6MU6 - chains B and G of the 6 polymer chains in the assembly; structure by X-ray diffraction, 2.55 A resolution.

[Chain B]
Protein: Envelope glycoprotein gp160
Source organism: Human immunodeficiency virus 1
Notes: fragment: gp41
UniProtKB: Q2N0S6 (Q2N0S6_9HIV1); residues 512-664 here correspond to UniProt positions 509-661 (UniProt number = residue number - 3)
Chain sequence (153 residues; numbered 512 to 664; the number before each row is that of its first residue):
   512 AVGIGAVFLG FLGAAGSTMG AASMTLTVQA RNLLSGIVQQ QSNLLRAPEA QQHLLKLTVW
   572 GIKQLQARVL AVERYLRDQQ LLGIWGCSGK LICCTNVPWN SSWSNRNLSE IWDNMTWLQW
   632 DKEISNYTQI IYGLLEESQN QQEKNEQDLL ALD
Disordered / not traced: 512-516, 547-565, 664
Differences from the reference sequence: engineered mutation Pro-559 (Ile556 in Q2N0S6), Cys-605 (Thr602 in Q2N0S6)
Disulfide bonds: Cys-598/Cys-604
Covalent attachments: N-acetylglucosamine (NAG) linked to Asn-611, Asn-637

[Chain G]
Protein: Envelope glycoprotein gp160
Source organism: Human immunodeficiency virus 1
Notes: fragment: gp120
UniProtKB: Q2N0S6 (Q2N0S6_9HIV1); the construct lacks a stretch of the UniProt sequence and is renumbered around it, so the offset changes along the chain: 31-141 = UniProt 30-140; 150-185 = UniProt 141-176; 188-309 = UniProt 187-308; 312-321 = UniProt 309-318; 2 more segments
Chain sequence (481 residues; row label = number of the first residue in the row; note: 13 numbers in that range are skipped by the numbering (no residue carries them; nothing is unmodelled there); a row labelled like 185A-185J holds insertion residues (185A, then the next letters in order)):
    31 AENLWVTVYY GVPVWKDAET TLFCASDAKA YETEKHNVWA THACVPTDPN PQEIHLENVT
    91 EEFNMWKNNM VEQMHTDIIS LWDQSLKPCV KLTPLCVTLQ CTNVTNAITD D
   150 MRGELKNCSF NMTTELRDKK QKVYSLFYRL DVVQIN
185A-185J ENQGNRSNNS
   188 NKEYRLINCN TSAITQACPK VSFEPIPIHY CAPAGFAILK CKDKKFNGTG PCPSVSTVQC
   248 THGIKPVVST QLLLNGSLAE EEVMIRSENI TNNAKNILVQ FNTPVQINCT RPNNNTRKSI
   308 RI
   312 GPGQAFYATG
  321A D
   322 IIGDIRQAHC NVSKATWNET LGKVVKQLRK HFGNNTIIRF ANSSGGDLEV TTHSFNCGGE
   382 FFYCNTSGLF NSTWISN
   400 TSVQGSNSTG SNDSITLPCR IKQIINMWQR IGQAMYAPPI QGVIRCVSNI TGLILTRDGG
   460 STNSTTETFR PGGGDMRDNW RSELYKYKVV KIEPLGVAPT RCKRRVVGRR RRRR
Disordered / not traced: 31, 61-64, 185A-185J, 400-408, 459-464, 505-513
Differences from the reference sequence: engineered mutation Ala-137 (Asn136 in Q2N0S6); conflict Asn-332 (Thr330 in Q2N0S6), Cys-501 (Ala498 in Q2N0S6); expression tag (509-513)
Disulfide bonds: Cys-54/Cys-74, Cys-119/Cys-205, Cys-126/Cys-196, Cys-131/Cys-157, Cys-218/Cys-247, Cys-228/Cys-239, Cys-296/Cys-331, Cys-378/Cys-445, Cys-385/Cys-418
Covalent attachments: glycan linked to Asn-88, Asn-332; N-acetylglucosamine (NAG) linked to Asn-133, Asn-156, Asn-160, Asn-197, Asn-234, Asn-262, Asn-276, Asn-295, Asn-301, Asn-355, Asn-363, Asn-386, Asn-448
Residues lining bound ligands: JYV ((2R)-{1-[{7-[2-({[3-(dimethylamino)propyl](methyl)amino}methyl)-1,3-thiazol-4-yl]-4-methoxy-1H-pyrrolo[2,3-c]pyridin-3-yl}(oxo)acetyl]piperidin-4-yl}(phenyl)acetonitrile): Ile-108, Ile-109, Trp-112, Asp-113, Leu-116, Thr-202, Val-255, Glu-370, Ser-375, Phe-376, Asn-377, Phe-382, Tyr-384, Ile-424, Asn-425, Met-426, Trp-427, Gln-432, Ala-433, Met-434, Met-475

[Chain B / chain G interface]
Contacting residue pairs (118; chain B residue first):
  Leu-520(B) / Ile-84(G)
  Gly-521(B) / Ile-84(G)
  Phe-522(B) / Ile-84(G)
  Phe-522(B) / Thr-244(G)
  Leu-523(B) / Pro-43(G)  hydrophobic
  Leu-523(B) / Trp-45(G)  hydrophobic
  Leu-523(B) / Leu-86(G)
  Leu-523(B) / Ile-491(G)  hydrophobic
  Ala-525(B) / Pro-43(G)
  Ala-526(B) / Pro-43(G)  hydrophobic
  Ala-526(B) / Trp-45(G)  hydrophobic
  Ala-526(B) / Val-89(G)  hydrophobic
  Gly-527(B) / Glu-87(G)
  Gly-527(B) / Asn-88(G)
  Gly-527(B) / Val-89(G)
  Met-530(B) / Ala-497(G)  hydrophobic
  Ala-533(B) / Pro-43(G)  hydrophobic
  Ser-534(B) / Tyr-39(G)
  Leu-537(B) / Tyr-40(G)
  Leu-537(B) / Gly-41(G)
  Gln-540(B) / Gly-41(G)  hydrogen bond (side chain-backbone)
  Asn-543(B) / Gly-222(G)
  Leu-544(B) / Tyr-40(G)
  Leu-544(B) / Ala-221(G)
  Leu-544(B) / Gly-222(G)
  Leu-544(B) / Pro-493(G)  hydrophobic
  Leu-545(B) / Ala-221(G)
  Ser-546(B) / Ala-221(G)
  Thr-569(B) / Gln-114(G)
  Val-570(B) / Ser-110(G)
  Val-570(B) / Leu-111(G)  hydrophobic
  Val-570(B) / Gln-114(G)  hydrogen bond (backbone-side chain)
  Trp-571(B) / Cys-54(G)  hydrophobic
  Trp-571(B) / Trp-69(G)  hydrogen bond (side chain-backbone)
  Trp-571(B) / Ala-70(G)
  Trp-571(B) / Ala-73(G)
  Trp-571(B) / Cys-74(G)
  Trp-571(B) / Asp-107(G)
  Trp-571(B) / Leu-111(G)
  Trp-571(B) / Ile-215(G)  hydrophobic
  Trp-571(B) / Tyr-217(G)  hydrophobic
  Lys-574(B) / Leu-52(G)  hydrogen bond (side chain-backbone)
  Lys-574(B) / Gln-103(G)  hydrogen bond
  Lys-574(B) / Asp-107(G)  salt bridge
  Gln-577(B) / Thr-51(G)
  Ala-578(B) / Thr-51(G)
  Ala-578(B) / Phe-53(G)  hydrophobic
  Ala-578(B) / Pro-220(G)
  Leu-581(B) / Thr-50(G)
  Leu-581(B) / Phe-223(G)  hydrophobic
  Ala-582(B) / Ala-221(G)
  Arg-585(B) / Gly-222(G)  hydrogen bond (side chain-backbone)
  Arg-585(B) / Phe-223(G)
  Arg-585(B) / Lys-490(G)
  Arg-585(B) / Ile-491(G)  hydrogen bond (side chain-backbone)
  Tyr-586(B) / Tyr-40(G)
  Asp-589(B) / Tyr-40(G)
  Asp-589(B) / Pro-493(G)
  Asp-589(B) / Leu-494(G)
  Gln-590(B) / Tyr-40(G)  hydrogen bond
  Leu-592(B) / Leu-494(G)  hydrophobic
  Leu-593(B) / Val-38(G)  hydrophobic
  Leu-593(B) / Tyr-40(G)  hydrophobic
  Leu-593(B) / Leu-494(G)  hydrophobic
  Trp-596(B) / Val-38(G)  hydrophobic
  Trp-596(B) / Arg-503(G)  hydrogen bond (backbone-side chain)
  Gly-597(B) / Arg-503(G)
  Lys-601(B) / Tyr-40(G)
  Leu-602(B) / Val-38(G)
  Leu-602(B) / Tyr-39(G)
  Leu-602(B) / Tyr-40(G)  hydrogen bond (backbone-backbone)
  Ile-603(B) / Val-38(G)
  Ile-603(B) / Tyr-39(G)  hydrophobic
  Cys-604(B) / Thr-37(G)
  Cys-604(B) / Val-38(G)  hydrogen bond (backbone-backbone)
  Cys-605(B) / Cys-501(G)  disulfide
  Cys-605(B) / Lys-502(G)
  Cys-605(B) / Arg-503(G)  hydrogen bond (backbone-side chain)
  Thr-606(B) / Val-36(G)  hydrogen bond (side chain-backbone)
  Thr-606(B) / Cys-501(G)
  Thr-606(B) / Lys-502(G)
  Thr-606(B) / Arg-503(G)  hydrogen bond (backbone-backbone)
  Asn-607(B) / Trp-35(G)
  Asn-607(B) / Lys-502(G)
  Asn-607(B) / Arg-503(G)  hydrogen bond (side chain-backbone)
  Val-608(B) / Trp-35(G)
  Val-608(B) / Val-36(G)  hydrogen bond (backbone-backbone)
  Pro-609(B) / Leu-34(G)
  Pro-609(B) / Trp-35(G)
  Trp-610(B) / Leu-34(G)  hydrogen bond (backbone-backbone)
  Trp-610(B) / Trp-35(G)
  Trp-610(B) / Val-36(G)  hydrophobic
  Trp-610(B) / Pro-498(G)  hydrophobic
  Trp-614(B) / Val-36(G)  hydrophobic
  Leu-619(B) / Leu-34(G)  hydrophobic
  Leu-619(B) / Pro-498(G)
  Leu-619(B) / Thr-499(G)
  Leu-619(B) / Arg-500(G)
  Trp-623(B) / Tyr-39(G)
  Trp-623(B) / Ala-497(G)  hydrophobic
  Trp-623(B) / Pro-498(G)  hydrogen bond (side chain-backbone)
  Trp-628(B) / Tyr-39(G)  hydrophobic
  Trp-628(B) / Val-42(G)
  Trp-628(B) / Gly-495(G)
  Leu-629(B) / Pro-43(G)
  Leu-629(B) / Val-44(G)  hydrophobic
  Leu-629(B) / Trp-45(G)
  Trp-631(B) / Val-496(G)  hydrogen bond (side chain-backbone)
  Trp-631(B) / Ala-497(G)
  Trp-631(B) / Pro-498(G)
  Asp-632(B) / Val-44(G)
  Asp-632(B) / Lys-46(G)  salt bridge
  Ile-635(B) / Val-496(G)
  Ile-642(B) / Val-36(G)  hydrophobic
  Leu-646(B) / Val-36(G)  hydrophobic
  Leu-646(B) / Val-38(G)  hydrophobic
  Gln-650(B) / Arg-503(G)  hydrogen bond
  Gln-653(B) / Arg-503(G)  hydrogen bond
Interface residues without a listed pair, chain B (61 interface residues in all): Gly-524, Thr-536, Ala-541, Gln-575, Cys-598, Ile-622, Tyr-643
Interface residues without a listed pair, chain G (54 interface residues in all): His-85, Ala-224
Disulfides between the chains: Cys-605(B)/Cys-501(G)

[In short]
Chain B and chain G form an interface of 61 and 54 residues respectively; the contacts include 1 disulfide
bond, 21 hydrogen bonds and 2 salt bridges. Among the polar pairs are Lys-574(B)/Asp-107(G),
Asp-632(B)/Lys-46(G) and Gln-540(B)/Gly-41(G). Chain G binds compound JYV.
Here chain B is Envelope glycoprotein gp160 and chain G is Envelope glycoprotein gp160, both from Human
immunodeficiency virus 1. Entry 6MU6 (Crystal Structure of HIV-1 BG505 SOSIP.664 Prefusion Env Trimer Bound to
Small Molecule HIV-1 Entry Inhibitor ...) was determined by X-ray diffraction, deposited together with 6MTJ,
6MTN, 6MU7, 6MU8, 6MUF and 6MUG.
